6OBP - chains A and C; structure by X-ray diffraction, 2.70 A resolution.

Chain A:
Molecule: Serine/threonine-protein phosphatase PP1-alpha catalytic subunit
Source organism: Homo sapiens
Notes: EC 3.1.3.16
Reference sequence: P62136 (PP1A_HUMAN); numbering as in UniProt (aligned over 1-300)
Amino-acid sequence (305 residues; row label = number of the first residue in the row; numbers below 1 keep their minus sign (Gly-4 is residue -4)):
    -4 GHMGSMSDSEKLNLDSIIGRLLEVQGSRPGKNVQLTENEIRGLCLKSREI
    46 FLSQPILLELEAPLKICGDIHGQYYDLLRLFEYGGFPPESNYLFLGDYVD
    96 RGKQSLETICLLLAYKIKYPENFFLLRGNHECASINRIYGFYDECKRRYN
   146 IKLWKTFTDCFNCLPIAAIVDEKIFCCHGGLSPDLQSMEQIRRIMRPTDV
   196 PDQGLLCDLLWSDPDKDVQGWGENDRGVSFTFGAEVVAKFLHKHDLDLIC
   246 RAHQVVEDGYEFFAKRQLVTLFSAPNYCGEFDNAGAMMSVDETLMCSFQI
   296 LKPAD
Disordered / not traced: -4 to 0, 299-300
Differences from the reference sequence: expression tag (-4 to 0)
UniProt features mapped onto this chain:
  - active site: His125 (Proton donor)
  - binding site (Mn(2+)): Asp64, His66, Asp92, Asn124, His173, His248
  - modified residue: Ser2 (N-acetylserine), Ser22 (Phosphoserine)
Bound ions: Mn2+: Asp92, Asn124, His173, His248 (together with phosphate ion)
Reported in the primary citation:
  - conformationally variable residues (loop rearrangement): Cys127 to Gly135
  - catalytic residues: Arg96 (proposed by the authors, not directly observed)
  - mutagenesis - Y134F: unchanged catalytic activity
  - mutagenesis - H66K, Y134A, Y134K: abolished catalytic activity
  - mutagenesis - Y134A, Y134K: unchanged stability
  - mutagenesis - D64A: abolished stability
  - mutagenesis - H66K (KD 58 +/- 4 nM): increased binding to with metal
  - mutagenesis - H66K (22 +/- 1 nM): increased binding to without metal

Chain C:
Molecule: Protein phosphatase 1 regulatory subunit 7
Source organism: Homo sapiens
Reference sequence: Q15435 (PP1R7_HUMAN); numbering as in UniProt (aligned over 56-360)
Amino-acid sequence (310 residues; numbered 51 to 360; the number before each row is that of its first residue):
    51 GHMGSEEDPEEEHELPVDMETINLDRDAEDVDLNHYRIGKIEGFEVLKKV
   101 KTLCLRQNLIKCIENLEELQSLRELDLYDNQIKKIENLEALTELEILDIS
   151 FNLLRNIEGVDKLTRLKKLFLVNNKISKIENLSNLHQLQMLELGSNRIRA
   201 IENIDTLTNLESLFLGKNKITKLQNLDALTNLTVLSMQSNRLTKIEGLQN
   251 LVNLRELYLSHNGIEVIEGLENNNKLTMLDIASNRIKKIENISHLTELQE
   301 FWMNDNLLESWSDLDELKGARSLETVYLERNPLQKDPQYRRKVMLALPSV
   351 RQIDATFVRF
Disordered / not traced: 51-74, 360
Differences from the reference sequence: expression tag (51-55)
UniProt features mapped onto this chain:
  - modified residue: Ser322 (Phosphoserine)

How chain A and chain C interact:
Contacting residue pairs (50):
  Arg23(A) - Tyr86(C)  hydrogen bond
  Leu40(A) - Ala355(C)
  Leu40(A) - Phe357(C)  hydrophobic
  Arg43(A) - Ala355(C)
  Arg43(A) - Thr356(C)
  Arg96(A) - Asp129(C)
  Arg96(A) - Phe151(C)
  Arg96(A) - Asn173(C)
  Gly97(A) - Gln107(C)
  Gly97(A) - Tyr128(C)  hydrogen bond (backbone-side chain)
  Lys98(A) - Arg106(C)
  Ser129(A) - His261(C)
  Ile130(A) - Lys217(C)
  Ile130(A) - Gln238(C)
  Ile130(A) - Ser239(C)  hydrogen bond (backbone-side chain)
  Asn131(A) - Lys217(C)  hydrogen bond (backbone-side chain)
  Asn131(A) - Ser239(C)  hydrogen bond
  Asn131(A) - His261(C)  hydrogen bond
  Arg132(A) - Lys217(C)
  Tyr134(A) - Val172(C)  hydrophobic
  Tyr134(A) - Glu192(C)  hydrogen bond
  Tyr134(A) - Gly194(C)
  Tyr134(A) - Ser195(C)
  Tyr134(A) - Gly216(C)
  Gly135(A) - Phe151(C)
  Tyr137(A) - Ser236(C)
  Tyr137(A) - Gln238(C)  hydrogen bond
  Asp138(A) - Val172(C)
  Lys141(A) - Glu192(C)  salt bridge
  Lys141(A) - Phe214(C)
  Arg142(A) - Asp148(C)  salt bridge
  Arg142(A) - Phe170(C)
  Ile146(A) - Tyr258(C)  hydrophobic
  Lys147(A) - Glu300(C)  salt bridge
  Lys147(A) - Trp302(C)
  Lys147(A) - Thr325(C)
  Lys147(A) - Gln352(C)  hydrogen bond
  Lys150(A) - Trp302(C)
  Lys150(A) - Asn304(C)  hydrogen bond
  Lys150(A) - Tyr327(C)
  Asp154(A) - Tyr327(C)  hydrogen bond
  Asp154(A) - Ala355(C)
  Pro192(A) - Glu329(C)
  Pro192(A) - Arg330(C)  hydrogen bond (backbone-side chain)
  Asn271(A) - Arg87(C)  hydrogen bond
  Gly274(A) - Arg87(C)  hydrogen bond (backbone-side chain)
  Gly274(A) - Leu109(C)
  Glu275(A) - Leu109(C)
  Glu275(A) - Lys111(C)  salt bridge
  Asp277(A) - Arg87(C)  salt bridge
Also at the interface, not in a pair above, chain A (32 interface residues in all): Pro24, Gly25, Ala128, Asn157, Thr193, Asp194, Cys273
Also at the interface, not in a pair above, chain C (42 interface residues in all): Asp82, Asn84, His85, Asp126, Gln131, Ala282, Asp354
Interface features reported in the paper:
  - residue pairs: Tyr134(A)-Glu192(C) (hydrogen bond)
  - hot spots on chain A (mutagenesis) - Y134A, Y134K: abolished binding to Protein phosphatase 1 regulatory subunit 7 (chain C)

Overview:
Chain A and chain C form an interface of 32 and 42 residues respectively; the contacts include 14 hydrogen
bonds and 5 salt bridges. Polar contacts include Lys141(A)-Glu192(C), Arg142(A)-Asp148(C) and
Lys147(A)-Glu300(C). The authors report a hydrogen bond between Tyr134(A) and Glu192(C). The paper reports the
catalytic residue Arg96(A); H66K, Y134A and Y134K of chain A abolish catalytic activity; 5 substitutions were
tested in all.
Here chain A is Serine/threonine-protein phosphatase PP1-alpha catalytic subunit and chain C is Protein
phosphatase 1 regulatory subunit 7, both from Homo sapiens. Entry 6OBP (Reconstituted PP1 holoenzyme) was
determined by X-ray diffraction (same publication as 6OBQ, 6OBR, 6OBS and 6OBU).
